Entry 8PR1 (electron microscopy, 8.20 A resolution (very low resolution: no residue pairs are listed; an interface is given only as per-side residue counts)); this record covers chains t and s of the 12 polymer chains in the assembly.

[Chain t (and s)]
Protein: Dynein light chain roadblock-type 1
Source organism: Homo sapiens
Notes: chain s of this document is another copy of the same molecule, construct and numbering; everything in this record applies to it too
UniProtKB: Q9NP97 (DLRB1_HUMAN); residues 1-96 here = UniProt positions 1-96
Sequence (96 residues; each row starts with the number of its first residue):
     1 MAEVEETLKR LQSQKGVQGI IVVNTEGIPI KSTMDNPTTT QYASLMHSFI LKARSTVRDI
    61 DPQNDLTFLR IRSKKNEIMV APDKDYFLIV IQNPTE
Unresolved in the structure: 1-2, 96

[Chain t / chain s interface]
At this resolution (8 A) residue pairs are not listed: 9 residues of chain t and 10 of chain s lie at the interface.

[In short]
9 residues of chain t face 10 of chain s across their interface.
Both chains are Dynein light chain roadblock-type 1 (Homo sapiens). Entry 8PR1 (Cytoplasmic dynein-B heavy
chain bound to IC-LC tower) was determined by electron microscopy (same publication as 8PQW, 8PQY, 8PQZ, 8PR0,
8PR2, 8PR3 and 8PR4).
